Entry 7MMN (X-ray diffraction, 3.57 A resolution); this record covers chains B and C of the 12 polymer chains in the assembly.

== Chain B ==
Molecule: Fusion glycoprotein F1, Fibritin
Source organism: Human respiratory syncytial virus
UniProt: P03420 (FUS_HRSVA); numbering as in UniProt (aligned over 137-513)
Chain sequence (414 residues; numbered 137 to 550; the number before each row is that of its first residue):
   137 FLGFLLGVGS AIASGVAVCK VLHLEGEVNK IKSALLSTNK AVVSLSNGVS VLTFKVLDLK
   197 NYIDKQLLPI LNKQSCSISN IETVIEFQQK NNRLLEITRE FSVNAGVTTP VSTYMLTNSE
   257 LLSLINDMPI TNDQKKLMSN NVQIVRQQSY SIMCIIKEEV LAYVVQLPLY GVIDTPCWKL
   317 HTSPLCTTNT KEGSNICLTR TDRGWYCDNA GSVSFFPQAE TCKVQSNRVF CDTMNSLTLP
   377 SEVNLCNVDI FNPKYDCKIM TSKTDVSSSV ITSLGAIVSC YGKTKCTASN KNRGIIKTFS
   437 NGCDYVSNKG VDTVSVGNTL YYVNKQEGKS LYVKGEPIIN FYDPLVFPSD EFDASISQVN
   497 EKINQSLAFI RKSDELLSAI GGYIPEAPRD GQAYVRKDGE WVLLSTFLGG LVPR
Unresolved in the structure: 510-550
Differences from the reference sequence: engineered mutation C155 (Ser in P03420), F190 (Ser in P03420), L207 (Val in P03420), C290 (Ser in P03420); variant V379 (Ile in P03420), V447 (Met in P03420)
Disulfide bonds: C155-C290, C313-C343, C322-C333, C358-C367, C382-C393, C416-C422
Glycans and other covalent adducts: N-acetylglucosamine (NAG) linked to N500
Swiss-Prot annotation at these positions:
  - region: F137 to V157 (Fusion peptide)
  - glycosylation: N500 (N-linked (GlcNAc...) asparagine)
  - natural variant: E218 (E218A: In strain: Cold-passage attenuated), V379 (I379V: In strain: Cold-passage attenuated; this construct carries the variant), V447 (M447V: In strain: Cold-passage attenuated; this construct carries the variant)
  - mutagenesis: C212 (C212S: No effect on F1 and F2 structure and glycosylation), C313 (C313S: Impairs translation or folding of the F protein), C322 (C322S: Impairs translation or folding of the F protein), C333 (C333S: Impairs translation or folding of the F protein), C343 (C343S: Impairs translation or folding of the F protein), C358 (C358S: Impairs translation or folding of the F protein), C367 (C367S: Impairs translation or folding of the F protein), C382 (C382S: No effect on F1 and F2 structure and glycosylation), C393 (C393S: Impairs translation or folding of the F protein), C416 (C416S: Impairs translation or folding of the F protein), C422 (C422S: No effect on F1 and F2 structure and glycosylation), C439 (C439S: Impairs translation or folding of the F protein)
From the paper describing this entry:
  - mutagenesis - L160S, N183K, N426D: abolished binding to AM14 Fab Heavy Chain (citing earlier work)
  - conformationally variable residues (side-chain flip): R429
  - post-translational modification sites: N500

== Chain C ==
Molecule: Fusion glycoprotein F2
Source organism: Human respiratory syncytial virus
UniProt: P03420 (FUS_HRSVA); residue numbers follow UniProt; this construct covers 26-97
Chain sequence (72 residues; numbered 26 to 97; the number before each row is that of its first residue):
    26 QNITEEFYQS TCSAVSKGYL SALRTGWYTS VITIELSNIK ENKCNGTDAK VKLIKQELDK
    86 YKNAVTELQL LM
Swiss-Prot annotation at these positions:
  - glycosylation (N-linked (GlcNAc...) asparagine): N27, N70
  - mutagenesis: C37 (C37S: Impairs translation or folding of the F protein), C69 (C69S: Impairs translation or folding of the F protein)

== Interface between chain B and chain C ==
Pairs across the interface (12; chain B residue first):
  E218(B) - A74(C)
  E218(B) - K75(C)
  I221(B) - L78(C)  hydrophobic
  E222(B) - K77(C)
  E222(B) - L78(C)
  T249(B) - E92(C)
  N254(B) - E92(C)  hydrogen bond
  N276(B) - M97(C)
  Q279(B) - L95(C)
  Q279(B) - L96(C)
  L456(B) - T50(C)
  Y458(B) - W52(C)
Also at the interface, not in a pair above, chain B (11 interface residues in all): Q225, L258
Also at the interface, not in a pair above, chain C (13 interface residues in all): R49, G51, Q81

== Overview ==
11 residues of chain B and 13 residues of chain C are in contact, with 1 hydrogen bond. Its one
hydrogen-bonded contact is N254(B)-E92(C). Covalently linked N-acetylglucosamine: at N500(B). From the paper:
L160S, N183K and N426D of chain B abolish binding to AM14 Fab Heavy Chain; a modification site at N500(B).
Chain B is Fusion glycoprotein F1, Fibritin and chain C is Fusion glycoprotein F2, both from Human respiratory
syncytial virus; the structure, Crystal Structure of the Prefusion RSV F Glycoprotein bound by human antibody
AM14, was determined by X-ray diffraction (same publication as 7MPG).
